4Z7W - chains H and J of the 5 polymer chains in the assembly; structure by X-ray diffraction, 2.89 A resolution.

# Chain H
Name: T-cell receptor, T316 beta chain
From: Homo sapiens
Sequence (241 residues; each row starts with the number of its first residue; note: 14 numbers in that range are skipped by the numbering (no residue carries them; nothing is unmodelled there)):
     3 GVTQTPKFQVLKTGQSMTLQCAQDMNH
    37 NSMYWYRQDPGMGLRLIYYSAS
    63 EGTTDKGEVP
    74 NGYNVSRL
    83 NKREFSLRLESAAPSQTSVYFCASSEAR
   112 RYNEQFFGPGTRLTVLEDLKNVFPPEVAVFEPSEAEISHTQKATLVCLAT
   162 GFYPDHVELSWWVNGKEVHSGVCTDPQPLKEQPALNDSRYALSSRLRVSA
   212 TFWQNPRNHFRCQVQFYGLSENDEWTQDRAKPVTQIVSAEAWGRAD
Not modelled in the structure: 190-191
Disulfides: Cys23-Cys104, Cys158-Cys223

# Chain J
Name: DQ8-glia-alpha1
From: Triticum aestivum
Sequence (18 residues; each row starts with the number of its first residue; numbers below 1 keep their minus sign (Ala-1 is residue -1)):
    -1 APSGEGSFQPSQENPQGS
Not modelled in the structure: -1, 15-16

# Chain H / chain J interface
Pairs across the interface - 10 pairs, chain H then chain J:
  Asn28(H) - Gln10(J)  hydrogen bond (backbone-side chain)
  Asn28(H) - Pro13(J)
  Asn37(H) - Gln10(J)  hydrogen bond
  Lys84(H) - Gln10(J)
  Glu108(H) - Gln10(J)
  Ala109(H) - Gln7(J)
  Arg110(H) - Ser5(J)  hydrogen bond
  Arg110(H) - Phe6(J)
  Arg110(H) - Gln7(J)
  Asn114(H) - Gln7(J)  hydrogen bond
Interface residues without a listed pair, chain H (8 interface residues in all): His29
Interface residues without a listed pair, chain J (6 interface residues in all): Pro8

# Summary
Chain H and chain J form an interface of 8 and 6 residues respectively; the contacts include 4 hydrogen bonds.
Among the polar pairs are Asn28(H)-Gln10(J), Asn37(H)-Gln10(J) and Arg110(H)-Ser5(J).
Chain H is T-cell receptor, T316 beta chain (Homo sapiens) and chain J is DQ8-glia-alpha1 (Triticum aestivum);
the structure, T316 complex, was determined by X-ray diffraction (same publication as 4Z7U and 4Z7V).
